6AZ1 - chains Z and 1 of the 38 polymer chains in the assembly; structure by electron microscopy, 2.70 A resolution.

Chain Z:
Name: ribosomal protein S24e
Organism: Leishmania donovani
Reference sequence: E9BU11 (E9BU11_LEIDB); residue numbers follow UniProt; this construct covers 1-137
Amino-acid sequence (137 residues; each row starts with the number of its first residue):
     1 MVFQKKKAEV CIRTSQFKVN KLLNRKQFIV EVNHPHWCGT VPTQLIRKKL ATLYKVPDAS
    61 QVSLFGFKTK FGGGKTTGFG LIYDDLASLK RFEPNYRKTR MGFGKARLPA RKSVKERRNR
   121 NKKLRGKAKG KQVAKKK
Not modelled in the structure: 1-2, 130-137

Chain 1:
Molecule: ribosomal RNA 18S
Organism: Leishmania donovani
Sequence (2203 nucleotides; each row starts with the number of its first residue):
     1 GAUCUGGUUG AUUCUGCCAG UAGUCAUXUG CUUGUUUCAA GGACUUAGCC AUGCAUGCCU
    61 CAGAAUCACU GCAUUUGCAG GAAUCUGCGC AUGGCUCXUU ACAUCAGACG UAAUCUGCCG
   121 CAAAAAUCUU GCGGUUUCCG CAAAAUUGGA UAACUUGGCG AAACGCCAAG CUAAUACAUG
   181 AACCAACCGG GUGUUCUCCA CUCCAGACGG UGGGCAACCA UCGUCGUGAG ACGCCCAGCG
   241 AAUGAAUGAC AGUAAAACCA AUGCCUUCAC UGGCAGUAAC ACCCAGCAGU GUUGACUCAA
   301 UUCAUUCCGU GCGAAAGCCG GCUUGUUCCG GCGUCUUUUG ACGAACAACU GCCCUAUCAG
   361 CUGGUGAUGG CCGUGUAGUG GACUGCCAUG GCGUUGACGG GAGCGGGGGA UUAGGGUUCG
   421 AUUCCGGAGA GGGAGCCUGA GAAAUAGCUA CCACUUCUAC GGAGGGCAGC AGGCGCGCXA
   481 AUUGCCCAAU GUCAAAACAA AACGAUGAGG CAGCGAAAAG AAAUAGAGUU GUCAGUCCAU
   541 UUGGAUUGUC AUUUCAAUGG GGGAUAUUUA AACCCAUCCA AUAUCGAGUA ACAAUUGGAG
   601 GACAAGUCUG GUGCCAGCAC CCGCGGUAAU UCCAGCUCCA AAAGCGUAUA UUAAUGCUGU
   661 UGCUGUUXAA GGGUUCGUAG UUGAACUGUG GGCUGUGCAG GUUUGUUCCU GGUCGUCCCG
   721 UCCAUGUCGG AUUUGGUGAC CCAGGCCCUU GCAGCCCGUG AACAUUCAAA GAAACAAGAA
   781 ACACGGGAGU GGUUCCUUUC CUGAUUUACG CAUGUCAUGC AUGCCAGGGG GCGUCCGUGA
   841 UUUUUUACUG UGACUAAAGA AGCGUGACUA AAGCAGUCAU UUGACUUGAA UUAGAAAGCA
   901 UGGGAUAACA AXGGAGCAGC CUCUAGGCUA CCGUUUCGGC UUUUGUUGGU UUUAAAGGUC
   961 UAUUGGAGAU UAUGGAGCUG UGCGACAAGU GCUUUCCCAU CGCAACCUCG GUUCGGUGUG
  1021 UGGCGCCUUU GAGGGGUUUA GUGCGUCCGG UACGAGCUCC GGUUCGUCCG GCCGUAACGC
  1081 CUUUUCAACU CACGGCCUCU AGGAAUGAAG GAGGGUAGUU CGGGGGAGAA CGUACUGGGG
  1141 CGUCAGAGGU GAAAUUCUUA GACCGCACCA AGACGAACUA CAGCGAAGGC AUUCUUCAAG
  1201 GAUACCUUCC UCAAUCAAGA ACCAAAGUGU GGAGAUCGAA GAUGAUUAGA GACCAUUGUA
  1261 GUCCACACUG CAAACGAUGA CACCCAUGAA UUGGGGAUCU UAUGGGCCGG CCUGCGGCAG
  1321 GGUUUACCCU GUGUCAGCAC CGCGCCCGCU UUUACCACCU UACGUAUCUU UUCUAUUCGG
  1381 CCUUUACCGG CCACCCACGG GAAUAUCCUC AGCACGUUUU CUGUUUUUUC ACGCGAAAGC
  1441 UUUGAGGUUA CAGUCUCAGG GGGGAGUACG UUCGCAAGAG UGAAACUUAA AGAAAUUGAC
  1501 GGAAUGGCAC CACAAGACGU GGAGCGUGCG GUUUAAUUXG ACXXAACACG GGGAACUUUA
  1561 CCAGAUCCGG ACAGGAUGAG GAUUGACAGA UUGAGUGUUC UUUCUCGAUU CCCUGAAUGG
  1621 UGGUGCAUGG CCGCUUUUGG UCGGUGGAGU GAUUUGUUUG GUUGAUUCCG UCAACGGACG
  1681 AGAUCCAAGC UGCCCAGUAG AAUUCAGAAU UGCCCAUAGG AUAGCAAACU CAUCGGCGGG
  1741 UUUUACCCAA CGGUGGGCCG CAUUCGGUCG AAUUCUUCUC UGCGGGAUUC CUUUGUAAUU
  1801 GCACAAGGUG AAAUUUUGGG CAACAGCAGG UCUGUGAUGC UCCUCAAUGU UCUGGGCGAC
  1861 ACGCGCACUA CAAUGUCAGU GAGAACAAGA AAAACGACUU UUGUCGAACC UACUUGAUCA
  1921 AAAGAGUGGG GAAACCCCGG AAUCACAUAG ACUCACUUGG GACCGAGGAU UGCAAUUAUU
  1981 GGUCGCGCAA CGAGGAAUGU CUCGUAGGCG CAGCUCAUCA XACUGUGCCG AUUACGUCCC
  2041 UGCCAUUUGU ACACACCGCC XGUCGUUGUU UCCGAUGAUG GUGCAAUACA GGUGAUCGGA
  2101 CAGGCGGUGU UUUAUCCGCC CGAAAGUUCA CCGAUAUUUC UUCAAUAGAG GAAGCAAAAG
  2161 UCGUAACAAG GUAGCUGUAG GUGAACCUGC AGCUGGAUCA UUU
Not modelled in the structure: 74-76, 136-137, 194, 201-227, 252-254, 267-272, 323-327, 530-551, 697-715, 726, 733-737, 743-749, 764-769, 777-782, 793-828, 880-881, 886, 919-948, 1000-1099, 1119, 1299-1357, 1372-1407, 1428-1429, 1725-1759, 1766, 1794, 1799, 1898-1902, 2102-2121
Construct notes: conflict M1Y_1539 (U1020612 in 322500086), C4J_1543 (U1020608 in 322500086)
Modified residues: OMU (o2'-methyluridine 5'-monophosphate) at position 8, OMC (o2'-methylycytidine-5'-monophosphate) at position 18, A2M (2'-O-methyladenosine 5'-(dihydrogen phosphate)) at position 28, OMU (o2'-methyluridine 5'-monophosphate) at position 33, OMC (o2'-methylycytidine-5'-monophosphate) at position 38, A2M (2'-O-methyladenosine 5'-(dihydrogen phosphate)) at position 98, OMC (o2'-methylycytidine-5'-monophosphate) at position 115, A2M (2'-O-methyladenosine 5'-(dihydrogen phosphate)) at position 479, OMG (o2'-methylguanosine-5'-monophosphate) at position 509, OMU (o2'-methyluridine 5'-monophosphate) at position 661, A2M (2'-O-methyladenosine 5'-(dihydrogen phosphate)) at position 668, A2M (2'-O-methyladenosine 5'-(dihydrogen phosphate)) at position 912, OMG (o2'-methylguanosine-5'-monophosphate) at position 1464, OMG (o2'-methylguanosine-5'-monophosphate) at position 1478, M1Y ((1S)-1,4-anhydro-1-(1-methyl-2,4-dioxo-1,2,3,4-tetrahydropyrimidin-5-yl)-5-O-phosphono-D-xylitol) at position 1539, C4J ((5S)-5-{3-[(3S)-3-amino-3-carboxypropyl]-1-methyl-2,4-dioxo-1,2,3,4-tetrahydropyrimidin-5-yl}-2,5-anhydro-1-O-phosphono-L-arabinitol) at position 1543, 5MC (5-methylcytidine-5'-monophosphate) at position 1544, OMG (o2'-methylguanosine-5'-monophosphate) at position 1550, OMU (o2'-methyluridine 5'-monophosphate) at position 1621, OMG (o2'-methylguanosine-5'-monophosphate) at position 1623, OMG (o2'-methylguanosine-5'-monophosphate) at position 1647, OMU (o2'-methyluridine 5'-monophosphate) at position 1777, OMG (o2'-methylguanosine-5'-monophosphate) at position 1829, OMU (o2'-methyluridine 5'-monophosphate) at position 1833, OMG (o2'-methylguanosine-5'-monophosphate) at position 1865, OMC (o2'-methylycytidine-5'-monophosphate) at position 1866, OMU (o2'-methyluridine 5'-monophosphate) at position 1979, 7MG (7N-methyl-8-hydroguanosine-5'-monophosphate) at position 1995, A2M (2'-O-methyladenosine 5'-(dihydrogen phosphate)) at position 2021, OMU (o2'-methyluridine 5'-monophosphate) at position 2048, 4OC (4n,o2'-methylcytidine-5'-monophosphate) at position 2059, 5MC (5-methylcytidine-5'-monophosphate) at position 2061, OMC (o2'-methylycytidine-5'-monophosphate) at position 2140, OMG (o2'-methylguanosine-5'-monophosphate) at position 2151, MA6 (6N-dimethyladenosine-5'-monophoshate) at position 2184, MA6 (6N-dimethyladenosine-5'-monophoshate) at position 2185
Covalently attached groups: paromomycin (PAR) linked to C1421; covalent link G1700-OMU_1777
Residues lining bound ligands:
  - Mg2+ (MG), molecule 1: U96, G426, G427
  - Mg2+ (MG), molecule 2: G405, G406, G420
  - Mg2+ (MG), molecule 3: G432, C452, U2135
  - Mg2+ (MG), molecule 4: C467, C470, G472
  - Mg2+ (MG), molecule 5: G606, A634, G635
  - Mg2+ (MG), molecule 6: U609, G610, G611, A629
  - Mg2+ (MG), molecule 7: A783, C784, C835, C836
  - Mg2+ (MG), molecule 8: A1108, A1109, G1111, A1112, C1209, C1210
  - Mg2+ (MG), molecule 9: G1189, A1272, A1274, G2192
  - Mg2+ (MG), molecule 10: C1237, G1238, U1257, G1258
  - Mg2+ (MG), molecule 11: G1530, G1531, G1858
  - Mg2+ (MG), molecule 12: C2162, G2163, U2164
  - paromomycin (PAR), molecule 1: G20, A22, G23, U24, A26, U27, C645, G646, U647, A648, U649, A650, U651
  - paromomycin (PAR), molecule 2: U365, G366, A367, A2085, A2086, C2132, G2133, A2134
  - paromomycin (PAR), molecule 3: A1290, U1291, U1292, G1293, G1294, G1295, U1419, U1420, U1422, G1423
  - paromomycin (PAR), molecule 4: A1509, C1510, C1511, U1637, U1638, G1639, G1664, A1681, G1682, U1815, G1818, G1819, C1821, A1822, U2002, C2003
  - paromomycin (PAR), molecule 5: G2062, U2063, C2064, G2065, U2066, C2155, A2156, A2157, A2158, A2159, G2160, U2161, C2162
  - paromomycin (PAR), molecule 6: U2066, U2067, G2068, U2069, U2070, U2071, A2149, G2150, OMG_2151, A2152, A2153, G2154, C2155
What the authors report for this chain:
  - conformationally variable residues (side-chain flip): A2158, A2159
  - binding site for paromomycin: G2065, A2158, A2159

Chain Z / chain 1 interface:
Residue-residue contacts - 107 pairs, chain Z then chain 1:
  Phe3(Z) - A581(1)  phosphate contact
  Lys5(Z) - A581(1)  phosphate contact
  Lys5(Z) - U582(1)  salt bridge to the phosphate
  Lys5(Z) - A583(1)  salt bridge to the phosphate
  Lys6(Z) - A581(1)  sugar contact
  Lys7(Z) - U582(1)  phosphate contact
  Ala8(Z) - A581(1)  hydrogen bond to the sugar
  Arg13(Z) - A879(1)  hydrogen bond to the base
  Thr14(Z) - A879(1)  hydrogen bond to the base
  Ser15(Z) - C878(1)  hydrogen bond to the base
  Ser15(Z) - A879(1)  hydrogen bond to the base
  Ser15(Z) - G883(1)  base contact
  Gln16(Z) - G876(1)  base contact
  Gln16(Z) - U877(1)  base contact
  Gln16(Z) - G883(1)  base contact
  Gln16(Z) - A884(1)  base contact
  Phe17(Z) - U882(1)  sugar contact
  Phe17(Z) - G883(1)  hydrogen bond to the base
  Lys26(Z) - U882(1)  base contact
  His36(Z) - A581(1)  salt bridge to the phosphate
  Trp37(Z) - A581(1)  stacking on the base
  Cys38(Z) - U565(1)  base contact
  Cys38(Z) - C578(1)  sugar contact
  Cys38(Z) - A580(1)  sugar contact
  Cys38(Z) - A581(1)  hydrogen bond to the base
  Cys38(Z) - U584(1)  base contact
  Gly39(Z) - U565(1)  base contact
  Gly39(Z) - U577(1)  hydrogen bond to the sugar
  Gly39(Z) - C578(1)  hydrogen bond to the sugar
  Thr40(Z) - U565(1)  hydrogen bond to the base
  Thr40(Z) - A566(1)  hydrogen bond to the base
  Thr40(Z) - U567(1)  hydrogen bond to the sugar
  Thr40(Z) - A576(1)  base contact
  Thr40(Z) - U577(1)  base contact
  Val41(Z) - A566(1)  sugar contact
  Val41(Z) - U567(1)  sugar contact
  Pro42(Z) - U565(1)  base contact
  Pro42(Z) - A566(1)  sugar contact
  Pro42(Z) - U567(1)  phosphate contact
  Thr43(Z) - U567(1)  hydrogen bond to the phosphate
  Tyr54(Z) - U882(1)  base contact
  Gly66(Z) - U568(1)  phosphate contact
  Gly66(Z) - U569(1)  phosphate contact
  Phe67(Z) - U568(1)  hydrogen bond to the phosphate
  Lys68(Z) - U568(1)  phosphate contact
  Thr69(Z) - A576(1)  hydrogen bond to the base
  Thr69(Z) - U577(1)  sugar contact
  Lys70(Z) - U577(1)  sugar contact
  Lys70(Z) - A867(1)  hydrogen bond to the phosphate
  Lys70(Z) - C868(1)  salt bridge to the phosphate
  Phe71(Z) - A576(1)  phosphate contact
  Phe71(Z) - U577(1)  phosphate contact
  Phe71(Z) - C868(1)  stacking on the base
  Gly72(Z) - U577(1)  hydrogen bond to the phosphate
  Gly72(Z) - C578(1)  phosphate contact
  Gly73(Z) - U577(1)  phosphate contact
  Lys90(Z) - A499(1)  sugar contact
  Arg91(Z) - A497(1)  base contact
  Arg91(Z) - C498(1)  hydrogen bond to the sugar
  Arg91(Z) - A499(1)  hydrogen bond to the base
  Asn95(Z) - C503(1)  base contact
  Tyr96(Z) - A488(1)  sugar contact
  Tyr96(Z) - A570(1)  sugar contact
  Arg100(Z) - U569(1)  base contact
  Arg100(Z) - A571(1)  salt bridge to the phosphate
  Lys105(Z) - A499(1)  salt bridge to the phosphate
  Lys105(Z) - C503(1)  hydrogen bond to the sugar
  Ala106(Z) - C503(1)  hydrogen bond to the base
  Arg107(Z) - C486(1)  hydrogen bond to the phosphate
  Arg107(Z) - C487(1)  salt bridge to the phosphate
  Arg107(Z) - C503(1)  base contact
  Leu108(Z) - C503(1)  sugar contact
  Arg111(Z) - C486(1)  base contact
  Arg111(Z) - C487(1)  base contact
  Arg111(Z) - U506(1)  phosphate contact
  Arg111(Z) - G507(1)  salt bridge to the phosphate
  Lys112(Z) - G484(1)  salt bridge to the phosphate
  Lys112(Z) - C485(1)  salt bridge to the phosphate
  Lys112(Z) - G507(1)  base contact
  Lys115(Z) - C54(1)  hydrogen bond to the phosphate
  Lys115(Z) - A55(1)  salt bridge to the phosphate
  Lys115(Z) - U506(1)  salt bridge to the phosphate
  Lys115(Z) - G507(1)  salt bridge to the phosphate
  Glu116(Z) - G53(1)  sugar contact
  Glu116(Z) - C54(1)  phosphate contact
  Arg118(Z) - A55(1)  salt bridge to the phosphate
  Arg118(Z) - A505(1)  hydrogen bond to the phosphate
  Arg118(Z) - U506(1)  salt bridge to the phosphate
  Asn119(Z) - C54(1)  phosphate contact
  Asn119(Z) - A55(1)  phosphate contact
  Lys122(Z) - G57(1)  salt bridge to the phosphate
  Lys122(Z) - C164(1)  base contact
  Lys123(Z) - C164(1)  base contact
  Arg125(Z) - A83(1)  phosphate contact
  Arg125(Z) - U84(1)  hydrogen bond to the phosphate
  Arg125(Z) - C85(1)  salt bridge to the phosphate
  Arg125(Z) - A152(1)  hydrogen bond to the sugar
  Arg125(Z) - A153(1)  salt bridge to the phosphate
  Gly126(Z) - A83(1)  hydrogen bond to the sugar
  Gly126(Z) - C154(1)  phosphate contact
  Lys127(Z) - C67(1)  sugar contact
  Lys127(Z) - C69(1)  salt bridge to the phosphate
  Lys127(Z) - C154(1)  hydrogen bond to the phosphate
  Lys127(Z) - U155(1)  salt bridge to the phosphate
  Lys129(Z) - A82(1)  sugar contact
  Lys129(Z) - A83(1)  sugar contact
  Lys129(Z) - U84(1)  salt bridge to the phosphate
Other interface residues (no listed pair), chain Z (57 interface residues in all): Val19, His34, Gln44, Phe65, Phe92, Lys98, Ala110, Leu124
Other interface residues (no listed pair), chain 1 (53 interface residues in all): A500, A564

Summary:
Chain Z and chain 1 form an interface of 57 and 53 residues respectively; the contacts include 28 hydrogen
bonds, 21 salt bridges and 2 aromatic stacking contacts. Polar contacts include Arg13(Z)-A879(1),
Thr14(Z)-A879(1) and Ser15(Z)-C878(1). From the paper: a binding site for paromomycin at G2065(1), A2158(1)
and A2159(1); conformational variability at A2158(1) and A2159(1).
Chain Z is ribosomal protein S24e and chain 1 is ribosomal RNA 18S, both from Leishmania donovani; the
structure, Cryo-EM structure of the small subunit of Leishmania ribosome bound to paromomycin, was determined
by electron microscopy.
